2VYQ - chain A; structure by X-ray diffraction, 1.90 A resolution.

[Chain A]
Protein: Ferredoxin-NADP reductase
Source organism: Nostoc sp
Notes: EC 1.18.1.2
Reference sequence: P21890 (FENR_ANASO); residues 0-303 here correspond to UniProt positions 137-440 (UniProt number = residue number + 137)
Chain sequence (304 residues; row label = number of the first residue in the row; numbering starts at 0):
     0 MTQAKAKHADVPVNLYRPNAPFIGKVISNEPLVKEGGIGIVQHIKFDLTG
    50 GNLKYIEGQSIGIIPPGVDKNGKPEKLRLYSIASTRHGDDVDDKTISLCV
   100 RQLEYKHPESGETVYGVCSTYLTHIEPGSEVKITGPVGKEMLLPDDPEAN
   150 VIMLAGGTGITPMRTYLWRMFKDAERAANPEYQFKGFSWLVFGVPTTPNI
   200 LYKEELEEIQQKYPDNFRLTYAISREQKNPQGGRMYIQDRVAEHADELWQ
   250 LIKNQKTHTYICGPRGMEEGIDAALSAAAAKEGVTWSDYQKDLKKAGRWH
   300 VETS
Disordered / not traced: 0-8
Construct notes: engineered mutation Gly155 (Thr292 in P21890), Thr160 (Ala297 in P21890), Pro263 (Leu400 in P21890), Ser303 (Tyr440 in P21890)
Residues lining bound ligands: FAD (flavin-adenine dinucleotide): Ser59, Arg77, Leu78, Tyr79, Ser80, Cys98, Val99, Arg100, Leu102, Tyr104, Lys105, Glu108, Gly115, Val116, Cys117, Ser118, Thr119, Thr157, Thr160, Glu301, Ser303
Curated features (UniProtKB/Swiss-Prot):
  - binding site (FAD): Arg77 to Ser80, Cys98 to Arg100, Tyr104, Val116 to Ser118, Thr157
  - binding site (NADP(+)): Ser80, Arg100, Thr157, Val193, Pro194, Ser223, Arg224, Arg233 to Gln237, Glu301

[Summary]
Bound to chain A: flavin-adenine dinucleotide. Curated annotation (UniProt) lists 12 FAD-binding residues and
13 NADP+-binding residues.
Chain A is Ferredoxin-NADP reductase (Nostoc sp); the structure, Ferredoxin:nadp reductase mutant with thr 155
replaced by gly, ala 160 replaced by thr, leu 263 ..., was determined by X-ray diffraction, deposited together
with 2VZL and 2BMW.
